PDB entry 8Q7B | electron microscopy, 2.56 A resolution | chains E and A of the 6 polymer chains in the assembly

== Chain E ==
Protein: 5D3(Fab) light chain variable domain
From: Mus musculus
Notes: antibody fragment or engineered binder
Chain sequence (214 residues; numbered 1 to 214; the number before each row is that of its first residue):
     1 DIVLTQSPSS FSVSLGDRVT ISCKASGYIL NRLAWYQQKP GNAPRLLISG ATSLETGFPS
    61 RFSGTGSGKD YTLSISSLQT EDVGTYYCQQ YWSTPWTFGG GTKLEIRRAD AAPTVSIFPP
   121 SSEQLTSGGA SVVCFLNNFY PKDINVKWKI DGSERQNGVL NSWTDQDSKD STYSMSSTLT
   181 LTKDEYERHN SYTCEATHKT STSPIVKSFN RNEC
Unresolved in the structure: 108-214
Disulfide bonds: C23-C88

== Chain A ==
Protein: ATP-binding cassette sub-family G member 2
From: Homo sapiens
Notes: EC 7.6.2.2
Reference sequence: Q9UNQ0 (ABCG2_HUMAN); residue numbers follow UniProt; this construct covers 1-655
Chain sequence (655 residues; row label = number of the first residue in the row):
     1 MSSSNVEVFI PVSQGNTNGF PATASNDLKA FTEGAVLSFH NICYRVKLKS GFLPCRKPVE
    61 KEILSNINGI MKPGLNAILG PTGGGKSSLL DVLAARKDPS GLSGDVLING APRPANFKCN
   121 SGYVVQDDVV MGTLTVRENL QFSAALRLAT TMTNHEKNER INRVIQELGL DKVADSKVGT
   181 QFIRGVSGGE RKRTSIGMEL ITDPSILFLD EPTTGLDSST ANAVLLLLKR MSKQGRTIIF
   241 SIHQPRYSIF KLFDSLTLLA SGRLMFHGPA QEALGYFESA GYHCEAYNNP ADFFLDIING
   301 DSTAVALNRE EDFKATEIIE PSKQDKPLIE KLAEIYVNSS FYKETKAELH QLSGGEKKKK
   361 ITVFKEISYT TSFCHQLRWV SKRSFKNLLG NPQASIAQII VTVVLGLVIG AIYFGLKNDS
   421 TGIQNRAGVL FFLTTNQCFS SVSAVELFVV EKKLFIHEYI SGYYRVSSYF LGKLLSDLLP
   481 MRMLPSIIFT CIVYFMLGLK PKADAFFVMM FTLMMVAYSA SSMALAIAAG QSVVSVATLL
   541 MTICFVFMMI FSGLLVNLTT IASWLSWLQY FSIPRYGFTA LQHNEFLGQN FCPGLNATGN
   601 NPCNYATCTG EEYLVKQGID LSPWGLWKNH VALACMIVIF LTIAYLKLLF LKKYS
Unresolved in the structure: 1-34, 47-60, 302-327, 355-368, 655
Disulfide bonds: C592-C608
Glycans and other covalent adducts: N-acetylglucosamine (NAG) linked to N596
Ligand contacts:
  - BWQ (tert-butyl 3-[(2S,5S,8S)-14-cyclopentyloxy-2-(2-methylpropyl)-4,7-bis(oxidanylidene)-3,6,17-triazatetracyclo[8.7.0.03,8.011,16]heptadeca-1(10),11,13,15-tetraen-5-yl]propanoate), molecule 1: A397, Q398, V401, F431, F432, T435, N436, F439, S440, M549
  - BWQ, molecule 2: L539, T542, I543, V546, M549, L555
UniProt features mapped onto this chain:
  - binding site (ATP): G80 to S87, R184 to E190, E211, H243
  - site (Not glycosylated): N418, N557
  - modified residue: T362 (Phosphothreonine)
  - glycosylation: N596 (N-linked (GlcNAc...) asparagine)
  - natural variant: V12 (V12M: Found in Jr(a-) blood group phenotype), Q141 (Q141K: Associated with high serum levels of uric acid and increased risk of gout), R147 (R147W: Loss of protein expression), T153 (T153M: Decreased protein abundance), K360 (deletion: No effect on protein abundance), F373 (F373C: Decreased protein abundance), T421 (T421A: No effect on protein abundance), T434 (T434M: No effect on protein abundance), S476 (S476P: No effect on protein abundance), S572 (S572R: Decreased protein abundance), D620 (D620N: No effect on protein abundance)
  - mutagenesis: M71 (M71V: Decreased protein abundance. No effect on substrate transmembrane transport), K86 (K86M: Decreased protein abundance. Decreased localization to the plasma membrane and retained intracellularly. Loss of ATPase-coupled transmembrane transporter activity), E211 (E211Q: Decreased estrone-3 sulfate ATPase-coupled transmembrane transporter activity. Decreased substrate-induced ATP hydrolysis ...), T362 (T362A: Loss of phosphorylation by PIM1. Decreased localization to the plasma membrane. Decreased homooligomerization. Loss of function in resistance to drug treatment ...), R383 (R383C: Loss of protein expression), N418 (N418Q: No effect), T435 (T435A: No effect on stability. Increased estrone-3 sulfate ATPase-coupled transmembrane transporter activity. Increased substrate-induced ATP hydrolysis. Increased substrate transport ...), N436 (N436A: No effect on stability. Decreased estrone-3 sulfate ATPase-coupled transmembrane transporter activity. Decreased substrate-induced ATP hydrolysis. Decreased substrate transport), F439 (F439A: No effect on stability. Decreased estrone-3 sulfate ATPase-coupled transmembrane transporter activity. Decreased substrate-induced ATP hydrolysis. Decreased substrate transport), R482 (R482D: Decreases ATPase activity; R482G/N/S/T: Increases ATPase activity; R482K/I/M/Y: No change in ATPase activity; R482T/Y: Decreases transport activity), V546 (V546A: No effect on stability. No effect on estrone-3 sulfate ATPase-coupled transmembrane transporter activity. No effect on substrate-induced ATP hydrolysis. No effect on substrate transport ...), M549 (M549A: No effect on stability. No effect on estrone-3 sulfate ATPase-coupled transmembrane transporter activity. No effect on substrate-induced ATP hydrolysis. No effect on substrate transport), 7 further mutagenesis entries in UniProt
Reported in the primary citation:
  - binding site for BWQ: T435, N436, F439

== How chain E and chain A interact ==
Contacting residue pairs - 15 pairs, chain E then chain A:
  Y28(E) with V615(A), hydrophobic; D620(A); L621(A)
  L30(E) with E611(A); E612(A); V615(A), hydrophobic
  N31(E) with G599(A); N601(A)
  R32(E) with N601(A); N604(A), hydrogen bond (side chain-backbone); E612(A), salt bridge
  G50(E) with N600(A)
  T52(E) with N600(A), hydrogen bond
  Y91(E) with N604(A)
  W92(E) with V615(A), hydrophobic
Other interface residues (no listed pair), chain E (9 interface residues in all): S53
Other interface residues (no listed pair), chain A (12 interface residues in all): C603, K616, S622

== Summary ==
9 residues of chain E face 12 of chain A across their interface, with 2 hydrogen bonds and 1 salt bridge.
Among the polar pairs are R32(E)-E612(A), R32(E)-N604(A) and T52(E)-N600(A). Bound to chain A: compound BWQ.
N-acetylglucosamine is covalently linked to N596(A). The paper reports a binding site for BWQ at T435(A),
N436(A) and F439(A).
Here chain E is 5D3(Fab) light chain variable domain (Mus musculus) and chain A is ATP-binding cassette
sub-family G member 2 (Homo sapiens). Entry 8Q7B (ABCG2 in complex with MZ29 and 5D3 Fab) was determined by
electron microscopy (same publication as 8PXO, 8PY4 and 8QCM).
